Entry 1MG9 (X-ray diffraction, 2.30 A resolution); this record covers chains A and B.

Chain A:
Name: protein yljA
Organism: Escherichia coli
UniProt: P0A8Q6 (CLPS_ECOLI); residue numbers follow UniProt; this construct covers 1-106
Chain sequence (106 residues; each row starts with the number of its first residue):
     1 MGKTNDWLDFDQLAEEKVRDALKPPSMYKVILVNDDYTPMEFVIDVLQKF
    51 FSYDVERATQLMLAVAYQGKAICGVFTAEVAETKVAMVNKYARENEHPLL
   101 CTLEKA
Unresolved in the structure: 1-22
Sequence notes: engineered mutation Ala66 (His in P0A8Q6)

Chain B:
Name: ATP dependent clp protease ATP-binding subunit clpA
Organism: Escherichia coli
UniProt: P0ABH9 (CLPA_ECOLI); residue numbers follow UniProt; this construct covers 1-146
Chain sequence (146 residues; row label = number of the first residue in the row):
     1 MLNQELELSLNMAFARAREHRHEFMTVEHLLLALLSNPSAREALEACSVD
    51 LVALRQELEAFIEQTTPVLPASEEERDTQPTLSFQRVLQRAVFHVQSSGR
   101 NEVTGANVLVAIFSEQESQAAYLLRKHEVSRLDVVNFISHGTRKDE
Unresolved in the structure: 73-75

Chain A / chain B interface:
Residue-residue contacts (27; chain A residue first):
  Lys23(A) - Tyr122(B)
  Lys23(A) - Arg125(B)
  Pro24(A) - Tyr122(B)
  Pro25(A) - Glu117(B)
  Pro25(A) - Ser118(B)
  Pro25(A) - Gln119(B)
  Pro25(A) - Tyr122(B)
  Tyr28(A) - Glu117(B)  hydrogen bond
  Ser52(A) - Val68(B)
  Ser52(A) - Pro70(B)
  Thr77(A) - Phe61(B)
  Thr77(A) - Thr65(B)
  Ala78(A) - Glu117(B)
  Glu79(A) - Thr26(B)
  Glu79(A) - Val27(B)  hydrogen bond (side chain-backbone)
  Glu79(A) - Glu28(B)
  Glu79(A) - Thr81(B)  hydrogen bond
  Glu79(A) - Ser83(B)
  Val80(A) - Phe24(B)  hydrophobic
  Val80(A) - Pro67(B)  hydrophobic
  Glu82(A) - Arg86(B)  salt bridge
  Thr83(A) - Phe24(B)
  Thr83(A) - Thr81(B)
  Thr83(A) - Leu82(B)  hydrogen bond (side chain-backbone)
  Lys84(A) - Glu23(B)  salt bridge
  Met87(A) - Phe24(B)  hydrophobic
  Lys105(A) - Glu117(B)  salt bridge
Other interface residues (no listed pair), chain A (17 interface residues in all): Phe50, Phe76, Ala86
Other interface residues (no listed pair), chain B (20 interface residues in all): Pro80

Overview:
17 residues of chain A and 20 residues of chain B are in contact; the contacts include 4 hydrogen bonds and 3
salt bridges. Polar contacts include Glu82(A)-Arg86(B), Lys84(A)-Glu23(B) and Lys105(A)-Glu117(B).
Chain A is protein yljA and chain B is ATP dependent clp protease ATP-binding subunit clpA, both from
Escherichia coli; the structure, The structural basis of ClpS-mediated switch in ClpA substrate recognition,
was determined by X-ray diffraction (same publication as 1LZW).
